PDB entry 6TUI | electron microscopy, 10.47 A resolution (very low resolution: no residue pairs are listed; an interface is given only as per-side residue counts) | chains S4 and K4 of the 52 polymer chains in the assembly

Chain S4 (and K4):
Name: Phage major capsid protein, HK97 family
Organism: Rhodobacter capsulatus SB 1003
Notes: chain K4 of this document is another copy of the same molecule, construct and numbering; everything in this record applies to it too
Reference sequence: D5ATZ3 (D5ATZ3_RHOCB); residues 1-385 here correspond to UniProt positions 13-397 (UniProt number = residue number + 12)
Chain sequence (385 residues; each row starts with the number of its first residue):
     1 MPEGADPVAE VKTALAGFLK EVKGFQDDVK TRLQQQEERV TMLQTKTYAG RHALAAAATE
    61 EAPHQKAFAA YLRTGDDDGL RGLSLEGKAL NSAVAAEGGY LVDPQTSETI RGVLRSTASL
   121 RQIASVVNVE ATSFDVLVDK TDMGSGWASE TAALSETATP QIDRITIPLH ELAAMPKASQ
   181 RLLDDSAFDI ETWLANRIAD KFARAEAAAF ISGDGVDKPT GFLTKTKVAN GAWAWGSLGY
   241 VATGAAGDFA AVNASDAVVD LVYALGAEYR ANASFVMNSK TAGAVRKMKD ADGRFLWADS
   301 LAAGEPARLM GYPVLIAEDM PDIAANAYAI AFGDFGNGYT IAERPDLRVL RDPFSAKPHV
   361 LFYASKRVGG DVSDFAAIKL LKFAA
Unresolved in the structure: 1-88, 299-304

How chain S4 and chain K4 interact:
At this resolution (10 A) residue pairs are not listed: 21 residues of chain S4 and 17 of chain K4 lie at the interface.

Summary:
21 residues of chain S4 face 17 of chain K4 across their interface.
Both chains are Phage major capsid protein, HK97 family (Rhodobacter capsulatus SB 1003). Entry 6TUI (Virion
of empty GTA particle) was determined by electron microscopy, deposited together with 6TB9, 6TBA, 6TE8, 6TE9,
6TEB, 6TEH and 3 further entries.
